Entry 6WQ0 (electron microscopy, 2.80 A resolution); this record covers chains 7 and I of the 48 polymer chains in the assembly.

# Chain 7
Molecule: 301-nt DNA strand
From: unclassified Rudivirus
Sequence (301 nucleotides; numbered 1 to 301; the number before each row is that of its first residue):
     1 ATATATATAT ATATATATAT ATATATATAT ATATATATAT ATATATATAT ATATATATAT
    61 ATATATATAT ATATATATAT ATATATATAT ATATATATAT ATATATATAT ATATATATAT
   121 ATATATATAT ATATATATAT ATATATATAT ATATATATAT ATATATATAT ATATATATAT
   181 ATATATATAT ATATATATAT ATATATATAT ATATATATAT ATATATATAT ATATATATAT
   241 ATATATATAT ATATATATAT ATATATATAT ATATATATAT ATATATATAT ATATATATAT
   301 A

# Chain I
Name: Structural protein
From: unclassified Rudivirus
Chain sequence (134 residues; row label = number of the first residue in the row):
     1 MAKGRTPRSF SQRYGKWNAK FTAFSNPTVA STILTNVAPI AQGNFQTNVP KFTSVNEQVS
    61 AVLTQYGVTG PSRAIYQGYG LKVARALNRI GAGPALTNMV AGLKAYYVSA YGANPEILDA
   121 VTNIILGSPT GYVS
Unresolved in the structure: 1, 133-134
Reported in the primary citation:
  - binding site for the 301-nt DNA strand (chain 7): Lys-3, Arg-5, Arg-8

# Chain 7 / chain I interface
Residue-residue contacts - 39 pairs, chain 7 then chain I:
  DA95(7) with Ala-74(I), base contact; Tyr-106(I), phosphate contact; Tyr-111(I), hydrogen bond to the phosphate
  DT96(7) with Gly-78(I), sugar contact; Leu-81(I), base contact; Lys-82(I), phosphate contact; Tyr-106(I), hydrogen bond to the phosphate; Tyr-107(I), sugar contact
  DA97(7) with Phe-52(I), phosphate contact; Leu-81(I), sugar contact; Lys-82(I), phosphate contact; Arg-85(I), salt bridge to the phosphate
  DT98(7) with Phe-45(I), base contact; Asn-48(I), phosphate contact; Val-49(I), sugar contact; Phe-52(I), sugar contact; Arg-85(I), phosphate contact
  DA99(7) with Ala-41(I), phosphate contact; Asn-44(I), sugar contact; Phe-45(I), sugar contact; Asn-48(I), hydrogen bond to the phosphate
  DT100(7) with Val-37(I), phosphate contact; Ala-41(I), sugar contact; Asn-44(I), hydrogen bond to the phosphate
  DA101(7) with Phe-24(I), sugar contact; Ile-33(I), sugar contact; Val-37(I), phosphate contact
  DT102(7) with Trp-17(I), base contact; Lys-20(I), hydrogen bond to the phosphate
  DA103(7) with Lys-16(I), salt bridge to the phosphate; Trp-17(I), sugar contact; Lys-20(I), salt bridge to the phosphate
  DT104(7) with Arg-8(I), salt bridge to the phosphate; Arg-13(I), phosphate contact; Lys-16(I), salt bridge to the phosphate
  DA105(7) with Thr-6(I), phosphate contact; Pro-7(I), phosphate contact; Arg-8(I), hydrogen bond to the phosphate; Arg-13(I), sugar contact
Also at the interface, not in a pair above, chain 7 (13 interface residues in all): DT106, DT108
Also at the interface, not in a pair above, chain I (29 interface residues in all): Lys-3, Gly-4, Arg-5, Gln-12, Leu-34

# In short
13 residues of chain 7 and 29 residues of chain I are in contact; the contacts include 6 hydrogen bonds and 5
salt bridges. Polar pairs include DA95(7)/Tyr-111(I), DT96(7)/Tyr-106(I) and DA99(7)/Asn-48(I). From the
paper: a binding site for the 301-nt DNA strand (chain 7) at Lys-3(I), Arg-5(I) and Arg-8(I).
Chain 7 is a 301-nt DNA strand and chain I is Structural protein, both from unclassified Rudivirus; the
structure, Cryo-EM of the S. solfataricus rod-shaped virus, SSRV1, was determined by electron microscopy,
deposited together with 6WQ2.
